6OPA - chains R and S of the 8 polymer chains in the assembly; structure by X-ray diffraction, 4.08 A resolution (low resolution: residue-level contacts below are approximate; hydrogen-bond / salt-bridge calls are withheld).

== Chain R ==
Protein: Fab NC-Cow1 light chain
From: Homo sapiens
Notes: antibody fragment or engineered binder
Sequence (216 residues; each row starts with the number of its first residue; note: 1 number in that range is skipped by the numbering (no residue carries it; nothing is unmodelled there); a row labelled like 27A-27B holds insertion residues (27A, then the next letters in order)):
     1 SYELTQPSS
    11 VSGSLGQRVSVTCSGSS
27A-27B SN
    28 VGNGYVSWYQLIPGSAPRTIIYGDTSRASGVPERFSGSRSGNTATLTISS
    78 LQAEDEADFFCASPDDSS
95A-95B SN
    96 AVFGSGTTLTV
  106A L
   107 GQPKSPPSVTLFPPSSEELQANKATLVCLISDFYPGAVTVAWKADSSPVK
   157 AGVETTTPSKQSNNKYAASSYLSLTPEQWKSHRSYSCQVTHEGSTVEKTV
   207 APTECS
Unresolved in the structure: 1, 110-212
Disulfides: Cys23-Cys88

== Chain S ==
Protein: Fab NC-Cow1 heavy chain
From: Homo sapiens
Notes: antibody fragment or engineered binder
Sequence (272 residues; numbered 1 to 269 plus 3 insertion-coded residues; the number before each row is that of its first residue; a row labelled like 82A-82C holds insertion residues (82A, then the next letters in order)):
     1 QVQLRESGPSLMKPSQTLSLTCTVSGSSLNDKSVGWVRQAPGKALQWLGS
    51 VDTSGNTDYNPGLKSRLSITKDNSKSRISLTV
82A-82C TGM
    83 TTEDSATYYCITAHQKTNKKECPEDYTYNPRCPQQYGWSDCDCMGDRFGG
   133 YCRQDGCSNYIHRSTYEWYVSAWGQGLLVTVSSASTKGPSVFPLAPSSKS
   183 TSGGTAALGCLVKDYFPEPVTVSWNSGALTSGVHTFPAVLQSSGLYSLSS
   233 VVTVPSSSLGTQTYICNVNHKPSNTKVDKRVEPKSCD
Unresolved in the structure: 166-269
Disulfides: Cys22-Cys92, Cys104-Cys125, Cys114-Cys134, Cys123-Cys139

== How chain R and chain S interact ==
Pairs across the interface (42):
  Glu3(R) with Ala44(S)
  Asn30(R) with Ser146(S); Thr147(S); Tyr148(S)
  Gly31(R) with Ser146(S)
  Tyr32(R) with Ser146(S); Tyr148(S); Glu149(S); Trp150(S); Tyr151(S)
  Ser34(R) with Trp150(S)
  Tyr36(R) with Trp150(S); Tyr151(S); Val152(S)
  Leu38(R) with Gln39(S)
  Pro44(R) with Tyr91(S); Trp155(S)
  Thr46(R) with Val152(S); Trp155(S)
  Tyr49(R) with Tyr151(S)
  Phe87(R) with Ala44(S); Leu45(S)
  Ala89(R) with Trp150(S)
  Pro91(R) with Tyr148(S)
  Asp93(R) with Tyr148(S)
  Ser95(R) with Gln97(S); Lys98(S); Thr99(S); Trp150(S)
  Ser95A(R) with Trp47(S); Asp58(S); Gln97(S)
  Asn95B(R) with Trp47(S); Asp58(S); Pro61(S)
  Ala96(R) with Trp47(S); Trp150(S)
  Phe98(R) with Val37(S); Leu45(S); Trp47(S)
  Gly99(R) with Ala44(S)
  Ser100(R) with Ala44(S)
Also at the interface, not in a pair above, chain R (23 interface residues in all): Ala43, Ser90
Also at the interface, not in a pair above, chain S (25 interface residues in all): Lys43, Gln46, Ser50, Tyr59, His96, Gln157

== Summary ==
Chain R and chain S form an interface of 23 and 25 residues respectively.
Chain R is Fab NC-Cow1 light chain and chain S is Fab NC-Cow1 heavy chain, both from Homo sapiens; the
structure, Crystal structure of bovine Fab NC-Cow1 in complex with HIV-1 BG505 SOSIP.664, and human Fabs 35022
..., was determined by X-ray diffraction, deposited together with 6PW6 and 6OO0.
